8FFI - chains A and B of the 16 polymer chains in the assembly; structure by electron microscopy, 2.70 A resolution.

Chain A:
Molecule: Tir-apaz
From: Maribacter polysiphoniae
Reference sequence: A0A316E683 (A0A316E683_9FLAO); residues 1-452 here = UniProt positions 1-452
Amino-acid sequence (452 residues; numbered 1 to 452; the number before each row is that of its first residue):
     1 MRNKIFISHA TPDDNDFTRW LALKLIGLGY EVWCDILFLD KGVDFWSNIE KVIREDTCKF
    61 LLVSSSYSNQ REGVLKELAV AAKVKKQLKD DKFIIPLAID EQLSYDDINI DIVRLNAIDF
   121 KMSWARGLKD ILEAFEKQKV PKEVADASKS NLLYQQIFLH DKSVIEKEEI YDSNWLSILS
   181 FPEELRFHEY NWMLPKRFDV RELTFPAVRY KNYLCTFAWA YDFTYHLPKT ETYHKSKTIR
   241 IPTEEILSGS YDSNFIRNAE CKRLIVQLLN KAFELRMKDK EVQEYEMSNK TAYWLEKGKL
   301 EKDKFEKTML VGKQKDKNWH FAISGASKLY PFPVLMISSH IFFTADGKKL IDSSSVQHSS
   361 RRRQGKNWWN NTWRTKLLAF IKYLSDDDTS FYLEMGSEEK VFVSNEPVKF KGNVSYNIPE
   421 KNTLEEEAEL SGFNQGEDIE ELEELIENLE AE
Disordered / not traced: 1, 421-452
Reported in the primary citation:
  - mutagenesis - G42R/D44R, D106R/D111R/V113R, V113R: abolished catalytic activity
  - binding site for target DNA: Lys366

Chain B:
Molecule: short pAgo
From: Maribacter polysiphoniae
Reference sequence: A0A316E3U6 (A0A316E3U6_9FLAO); residues 1-507 here = UniProt positions 1-507
Amino-acid sequence (507 residues; each row starts with the number of its first residue):
     1 MKELIYIEEP KILFAHGQKC TDARDGLALF GPLNNLYGIK SGVIGTKQGL KIFRDYLDHI
    61 QKPIYNSNSI TRPMFPGFEA VFDCKWESTG ITFKEVTNED IGKFLYNSST HKRTYDLVSL
   121 FIDKIISANK NEDENVDVWF VIVPDEIYKY CRPNSVLPKE MVQTKALMSK SKAKSFRYEP
   181 SLFPDINIEL KEQEKEAETY NYDAQFHDQF KARLLKHTIP TQIFRESTLA WRDFKNAFGL
   241 PIRDFSKIEG HLAWTISTAA FYKAGGKPWK LSDVRNGVCY LGLVYKKVEK SKNPRNACCA
   301 AQMFLDNGDG TVFKGEVGPW YNPKNGQYHL EPKEAKALLS QSLQSYKEQI GEYPKEVFIH
   361 AKTRFNHQEW DAFLEVTPKE TNLVGVTISK TKPLKLYKTE GDYTILRGNA YVVNERSAFL
   421 WTVGYVPKIQ TALSMEVPNP LFIEINKGEA DIKQVLKDIL SLTKLNYNAC IFADGEPVTL
   481 RFADKIGEIL TASTDIKTPP LAFKYYI
Disordered / not traced: 159-196
Bound ions: Mg2+: Asn468 (shared with 2 residues of chain C)
Reported in the primary citation:
  - binding site for guide RNA: His207, Lys211, Phe224, Arg225, Thr228, Arg243, Phe245, His251, Leu252, Thr255
  - binding site for target DNA: Arg72, Lys247

How chain A and chain B interact:
Contacting residue pairs - 88 pairs, chain A then chain B:
  Asp16(A) with Tyr65(B); Ser69(B), hydrogen bond
  Trp20(A) with Ala28(B), hydrogen bond (side chain-backbone); Ala80(B), hydrophobic
  Leu23(A) with Leu29(B), hydrophobic
  Lys24(A) with Ala28(B); Leu29(B)
  Lys121(A) with Lys62(B)
  Met122(A) with Gln61(B); Lys62(B)
  Ser123(A) with Gln61(B)
  Trp124(A) with Pro63(B), hydrophobic; Tyr65(B); Met74(B), hydrophobic; Pro76(B), hydrophobic
  Ala125(A) with Glu79(B); Ala80(B)
  Lys129(A) with Glu79(B), salt bridge
  Ala147(A) with Gln18(B); Phe30(B)
  Ser148(A) with Gln18(B)
  Asn151(A) with Gln18(B), hydrogen bond; Lys19(B); Phe30(B)
  Tyr154(A) with Asp25(B), hydrogen bond; Leu29(B), hydrophobic; Lys428(B)
  Lys162(A) with Pro427(B); Lys428(B); Gln430(B)
  Ser163(A) with Pro427(B)
  Val164(A) with Tyr6(B); Leu406(B), hydrophobic; Pro427(B), hydrophobic
  Glu169(A) with Lys398(B), salt bridge
  Ile170(A) with Thr399(B)
  Tyr171(A) with Leu4(B), hydrophobic; Tyr397(B); Lys398(B); Ile405(B), hydrophobic; Asn409(B)
  Asp172(A) with Lys395(B); Leu396(B); Tyr397(B), hydrogen bond (backbone-backbone)
  Ser173(A) with Lys395(B); Leu396(B); Tyr397(B)
  Asn174(A) with Leu394(B); Lys395(B), hydrogen bond (side chain-backbone)
  Trp175(A) with Pro393(B), hydrogen bond (side chain-backbone); Leu394(B)
  Tyr330(A) with Val413(B); Ser417(B), hydrogen bond
  Pro331(A) with Val413(B), hydrophobic
  Met336(A) with Pro393(B)
  Arg361(A) with Glu436(B), salt bridge
  Arg362(A) with Glu436(B), salt bridge
  Trp369(A) with Asp402(B)
  Asn370(A) with Tyr397(B); Lys398(B), hydrogen bond (side chain-backbone); Gly401(B); Tyr403(B)
  Asn371(A) with Thr399(B); Glu400(B); Gly401(B)
  Arg374(A) with Tyr397(B); Lys398(B); Thr399(B), hydrogen bond (side chain-backbone)
  Leu377(A) with Tyr397(B)
  Lys409(A) with Met1(B); Lys2(B), hydrogen bond (backbone-backbone)
  Phe410(A) with Lys2(B); Leu4(B), hydrophobic; Leu396(B), hydrophobic; Tyr411(B), hydrophobic
  Lys411(A) with Met1(B); Lys2(B), hydrogen bond (backbone-backbone); Glu3(B); Leu4(B), hydrogen bond (backbone-backbone)
  Val414(A) with Tyr6(B), hydrophobic; Leu406(B), hydrophobic
  Tyr416(A) with Lys398(B), hydrogen bond; Tyr403(B), hydrogen bond (side chain-backbone); Thr404(B), hydrogen bond (side chain-backbone); Leu406(B), hydrophobic; Tyr425(B), hydrophobic
  Ile418(A) with Tyr403(B), hydrophobic
  Pro419(A) with Gln430(B)
Also at the interface, not in a pair above, chain A (52 interface residues in all): Ser150, Gln155, Leu159, Asp161, Phe332, Gly365, Trp373, Val408, Gly412, Asn413, Ser415
Also at the interface, not in a pair above, chain B (49 interface residues in all): His16, Cys20, Ile70, Met435, Val437, Phe442

In short:
52 residues of chain A face 49 of chain B across their interface, with 16 hydrogen bonds and 4 salt bridges.
Among the polar pairs are Lys129(A)-Glu79(B), Glu169(A)-Lys398(B) and Arg361(A)-Glu436(B). From the paper: a
binding site for guide RNA at His207(B), Lys211(B) and Phe224(B) among others; G42R/D44R, D106R/D111R/V113R
and V113R of chain A abolish catalytic activity.
Here chain A is Tir-apaz and chain B is short pAgo, both from Maribacter polysiphoniae. Entry 8FFI (Structure
of tetramerized MapSPARTA upon guide RNA-mediated target DNA binding) was determined by electron microscopy,
deposited together with 8FEX, 8SP0, 8SP3, 8SPO and 8SQU.
